7W7V - chain A; structure by electron microscopy, 3.00 A resolution.

[Chain A]
Name: Sarcoplasmic/endoplasmic reticulum calcium ATPase 2
Source organism: Homo sapiens
Notes: EC 7.2.2.10
UniProtKB: P16615 (AT2A2_HUMAN); residues 1-1042 here = UniProt positions 1-1042
Amino-acid sequence (1042 residues; numbered 1 to 1042; the number before each row is that of its first residue):
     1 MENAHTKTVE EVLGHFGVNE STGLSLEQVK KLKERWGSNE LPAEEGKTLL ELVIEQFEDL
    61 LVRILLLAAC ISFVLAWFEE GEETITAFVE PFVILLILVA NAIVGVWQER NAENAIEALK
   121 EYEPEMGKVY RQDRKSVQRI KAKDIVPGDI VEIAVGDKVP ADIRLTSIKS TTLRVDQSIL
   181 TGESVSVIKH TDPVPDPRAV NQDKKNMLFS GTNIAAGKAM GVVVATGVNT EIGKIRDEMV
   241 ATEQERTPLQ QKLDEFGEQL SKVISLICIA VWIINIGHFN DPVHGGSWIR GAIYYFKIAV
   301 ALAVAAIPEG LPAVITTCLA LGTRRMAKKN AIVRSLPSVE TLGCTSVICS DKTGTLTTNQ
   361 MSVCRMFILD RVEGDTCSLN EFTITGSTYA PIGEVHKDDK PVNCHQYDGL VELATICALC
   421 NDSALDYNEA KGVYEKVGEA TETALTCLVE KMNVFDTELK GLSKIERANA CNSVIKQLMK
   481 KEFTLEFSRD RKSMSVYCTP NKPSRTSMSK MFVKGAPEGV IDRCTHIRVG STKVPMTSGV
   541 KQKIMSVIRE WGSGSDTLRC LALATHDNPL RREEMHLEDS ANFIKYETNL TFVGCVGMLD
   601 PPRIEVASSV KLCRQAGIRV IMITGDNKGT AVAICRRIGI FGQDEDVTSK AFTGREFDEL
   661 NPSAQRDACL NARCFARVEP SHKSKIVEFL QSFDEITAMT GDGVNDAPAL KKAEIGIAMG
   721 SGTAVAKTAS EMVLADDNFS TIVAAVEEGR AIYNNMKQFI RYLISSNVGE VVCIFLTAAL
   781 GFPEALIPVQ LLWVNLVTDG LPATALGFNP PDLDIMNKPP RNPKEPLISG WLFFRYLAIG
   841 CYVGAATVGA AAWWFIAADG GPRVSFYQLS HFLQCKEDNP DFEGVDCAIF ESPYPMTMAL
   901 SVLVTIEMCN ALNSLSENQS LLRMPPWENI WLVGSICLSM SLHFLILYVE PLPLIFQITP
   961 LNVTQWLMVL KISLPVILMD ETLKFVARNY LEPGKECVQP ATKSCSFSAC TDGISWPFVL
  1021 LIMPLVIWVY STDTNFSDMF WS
Unresolved in the structure: 502-507, 991-1014
Metal / ion sites: beryllium trifluoride ion near D351 (its only coordinating residue here); Mg2+: D351, T353, D702

[Overview]
The Mg2+ site is built by D351, T353 and D702.
Chain A is Sarcoplasmic/endoplasmic reticulum calcium ATPase 2 (Homo sapiens); the structure, 'late' E2P of
SERCA2b, was determined by electron microscopy, deposited together with 7W7T, 7W7U and 7W7W.
